PDB entry 4QWA | X-ray diffraction, 2.20 A resolution | chains A and D of the 3 polymer chains in the assembly

== Chain A ==
Name: DNA polymerase IV
From: Sulfolobus solfataricus
Notes: EC 2.7.7.7; fragment: Dpo4
Reference sequence: Q97W02 (DPO4_SULSO); residue numbers follow UniProt; this construct covers 1-341
Sequence (349 residues; row label = number of the first residue in the row):
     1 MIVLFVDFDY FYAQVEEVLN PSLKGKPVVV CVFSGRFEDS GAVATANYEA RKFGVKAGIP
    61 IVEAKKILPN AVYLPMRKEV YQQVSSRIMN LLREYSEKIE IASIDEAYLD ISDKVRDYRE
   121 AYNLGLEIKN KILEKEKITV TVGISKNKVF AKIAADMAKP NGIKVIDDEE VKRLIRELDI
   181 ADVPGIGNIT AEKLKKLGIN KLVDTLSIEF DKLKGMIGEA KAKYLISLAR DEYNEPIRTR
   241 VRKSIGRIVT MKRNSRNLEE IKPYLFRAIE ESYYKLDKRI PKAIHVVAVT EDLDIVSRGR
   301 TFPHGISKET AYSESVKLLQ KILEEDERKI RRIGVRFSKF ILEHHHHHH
Unresolved in the structure: 342-349
Differences from the reference sequence: expression tag (342-349)
Ion coordination: Ca2+ site 1: Asp-7, Asp-105, Glu-106 (together with 0G8); Ca2+ site 2: Asp-7, Phe-8, Asp-105 (together with 0G8); Ca2+ site 3: Ala-181, Ile-186
Residues lining bound ligands: 0G8 ([(2R,5S)-5-(4-amino-2-oxopyrimidin-1(2H)-yl)-1,3-oxathiolan-2-yl]methyl trihydrogen diphosphate): Asp-7, Phe-8, Asp-9, Tyr-10, Phe-11, Tyr-12, Ala-44, Thr-45, Ala-46, Arg-51, Ala-57, Gly-58, Ile-104, Asp-105, Lys-159
Curated features (UniProtKB/Swiss-Prot):
  - active site: Glu-106
  - binding site (Mg(2+)): Asp-7, Asp-105
  - site: Tyr-12 (Substrate discrimination)
  - mutagenesis: Asp-105 to Glu-106 (Loss of function)

== Chain D ==
Molecule: 16-nt DNA strand
Sequence (16 nucleotides; each row starts with the number of its first residue):
     3 CAGGAGTCCT GTAGCC

== Chain A / chain D interface ==
Residue-residue contacts (40):
  Val-32(A) with DG5(D), sugar contact; DG6(D), sugar contact
  Ser-34(A) with DG5(D), sugar contact
  Phe-37(A) with DA4(D), phosphate contact
  Ser-40(A) with DA4(D), phosphate contact
  Gly-41(A) with DA4(D), hydrogen bond to the phosphate; DG5(D), sugar contact
  Ala-42(A) with DG5(D), base contact
  Ala-44(A) with DG5(D), base contact
  Gly-58(A) with DG5(D), base contact
  Pro-60(A) with DC3(D), sugar contact; DA4(D), sugar contact
  Lys-78(A) with DA7(D), sugar contact
  Gly-218(A) with DT12(D), phosphate contact
  Glu-219(A) with DT12(D), hydrogen bond to the phosphate
  Ala-220(A) with DC11(D), phosphate contact; DT12(D), hydrogen bond to the phosphate
  Arg-238(A) with DC10(D), salt bridge to the phosphate
  Arg-242(A) with DG8(D), salt bridge to the phosphate; DT9(D), phosphate contact
  Lys-243(A) with DT9(D), hydrogen bond to the phosphate; DC10(D), salt bridge to the phosphate
  Ser-244(A) with DG8(D), sugar contact; DT9(D), hydrogen bond to the phosphate
  Ile-245(A) with DG8(D), phosphate contact
  Gly-246(A) with DG8(D), hydrogen bond to the phosphate
  Arg-247(A) with DA7(D), salt bridge to the phosphate
  Ile-248(A) with DG6(D), phosphate contact; DA7(D), hydrogen bond to the phosphate
  Val-249(A) with DG6(D), phosphate contact
  Thr-250(A) with DG5(D), sugar contact; DG6(D), hydrogen bond to the phosphate
  Lys-275(A) with DA7(D), salt bridge to the phosphate
  Leu-293(A) with DA4(D), base contact
  Arg-331(A) with DA4(D), salt bridge to the phosphate; DG5(D), salt bridge to the phosphate
  Arg-332(A) with DG5(D), phosphate contact; DG6(D), salt bridge to the phosphate
  Arg-336(A) with DA7(D), sugar contact; DG8(D), salt bridge to the phosphate
Other interface residues (no listed pair), chain A (36 interface residues in all): Asp-39, Val-43, Val-62, Glu-63, Met-76, Lys-221, Arg-240, Val-241

== In short ==
The interface between chain A and chain D involves 36 residues on one side and 10 on the other, with 8
hydrogen bonds and 9 salt bridges. Polar contacts include Gly-41(A)/DA4(D), Glu-219(A)/DT12(D) and
Ala-220(A)/DT12(D). Ligands of chain A: compound 0G8.
Here chain A is DNA polymerase IV (Sulfolobus solfataricus) and chain D is a 16-nt DNA strand. Entry 4QWA
(TERNARY CRYSTAL STRUCTURES OF A Y-FAMILY DNA POLYMERASE DPO4 FROM SULFOLOBUS SOLFATARICUS in COMPLEX WITH DNA
...) was determined by X-ray diffraction (same publication as 4QW8, 4QW9, 4QWB, 4QWC, 4QWD and 4QWE).
